Entry 3GBD (X-ray diffraction, 1.95 A resolution); this record covers chain A.

# Chain A
Name: Sucrose isomerase SmuA from Protaminobacter rubrum
Organism: Protaminobacter rubrum
Notes: EC 5.4.99.11
Chain sequence (558 residues; numbered 16 to 573; the number before each row is that of its first residue):
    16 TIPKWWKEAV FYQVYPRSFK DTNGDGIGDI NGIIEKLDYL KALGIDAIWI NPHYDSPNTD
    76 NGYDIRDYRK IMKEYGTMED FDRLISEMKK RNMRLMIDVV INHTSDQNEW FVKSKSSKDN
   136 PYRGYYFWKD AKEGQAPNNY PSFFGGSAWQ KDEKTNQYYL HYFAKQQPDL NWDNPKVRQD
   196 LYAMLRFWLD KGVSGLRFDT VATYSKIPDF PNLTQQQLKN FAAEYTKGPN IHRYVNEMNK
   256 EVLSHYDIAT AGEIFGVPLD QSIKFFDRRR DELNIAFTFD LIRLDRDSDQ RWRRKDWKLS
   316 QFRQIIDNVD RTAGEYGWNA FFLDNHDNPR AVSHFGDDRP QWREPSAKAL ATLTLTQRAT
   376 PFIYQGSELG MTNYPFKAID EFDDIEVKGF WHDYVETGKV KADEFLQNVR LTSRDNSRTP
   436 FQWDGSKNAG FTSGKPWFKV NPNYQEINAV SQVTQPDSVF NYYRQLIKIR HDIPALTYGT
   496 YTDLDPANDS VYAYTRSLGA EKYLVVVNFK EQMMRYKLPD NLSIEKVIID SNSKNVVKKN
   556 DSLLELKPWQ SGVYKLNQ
Residues lining bound ligands: citrate anion (FLC): Gly243, Pro244, Asn245, Ile246, His247, Arg248, Lys279, Arg285
What the authors report for this chain:
  - specificity-determining residues: Arg298, Arg306 (proposed by the authors, not directly observed)

# In short
Chain A binds citrate anion. The paper reports specificity determinants Arg298 and Arg306.
Chain A is Sucrose isomerase SmuA from Protaminobacter rubrum (Protaminobacter rubrum); the structure, Crystal
structure of the isomaltulose synthase SmuA from Protaminobacter rubrum, was determined by X-ray diffraction,
deposited together with 3GBE.
